8V6V - chains C and I of the 12 polymer chains in the assembly; structure by electron microscopy, 2.80 A resolution.

== Chain C ==
Molecule: Histone H2A type 1
From: Xenopus laevis
UniProtKB: P06897 (H2A1_XENLA); residues 1-129 here correspond to UniProt positions 2-130 (UniProt number = residue number + 1)
Amino-acid sequence (129 residues; row label = number of the first residue in the row):
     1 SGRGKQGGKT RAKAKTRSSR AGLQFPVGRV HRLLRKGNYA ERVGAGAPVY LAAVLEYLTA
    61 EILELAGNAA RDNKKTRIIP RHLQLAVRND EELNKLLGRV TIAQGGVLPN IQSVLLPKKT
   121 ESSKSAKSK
Unresolved in the structure: 1-10, 119-129
Construct notes: engineered mutation Arg-99 (Gly100 in P06897), Ser-123 (Ala124 in P06897)
Curated features (UniProtKB/Swiss-Prot):
  - modified residue: Ser-1 (N-acetylserine), Lys-5 (N6-(2-hydroxyisobutyryl)lysine), Lys-9 (N6-(2-hydroxyisobutyryl)lysine), Lys-36 (N6-(2-hydroxyisobutyryl)lysine), Lys-74 (N6-(2-hydroxyisobutyryl)lysine), Lys-75 (N6-(2-hydroxyisobutyryl)lysine), Lys-95 (N6-(2-hydroxyisobutyryl)lysine), Gln-104 (N5-methylglutamine), Lys-118 (N6-(2-hydroxyisobutyryl)lysine)
  - cross-link (Glycyl lysine isopeptide (Lys-Gly)): Lys-13 (interchain with G-Cter in ubiquitin), Lys-15 (interchain with G-Cter in ubiquitin), Lys-119 (interchain with G-Cter in ubiquitin)

== Chain I ==
Molecule: Widom 601 DNA (147-mer) with 60 base pairs flanking DNA (reverse strand)
Sequence (207 nucleotides; each row starts with the number of its first residue):
     1 AGAGTGGGAG CTCGGAACAC TATCCGACTG GCACCGGCAA GGTCGCTGTT CAATACATGC
    61 ACAGGATGTA TATATCTGAC ACGTGCCTGG AGACTAGGGA GTAATCCCCT TGGCGGTTAA
   121 AACGCGGGGG ACAGCGCGTA CGTGCGTTTA AGCGGTGCTA GAGCTGTCTA CGACCAATTG
   181 AGCGGCCTCG GCACCGGGAT TCTCCAG
Unresolved in the structure: 1-60

== How chain C and chain I interact ==
Contacting residue pairs (16):
  Arg-11(C) / DA177(I)  hydrogen bond to the base
  Arg-11(C) / DT178(I)  hydrogen bond to the sugar
  Arg-29(C) / DG182(I)  phosphate contact
  Arg-29(C) / DC183(I)  salt bridge to the phosphate
  Arg-42(C) / DG172(I)  hydrogen bond to the sugar
  Arg-42(C) / DA173(I)  phosphate contact
  Val-43(C) / DG172(I)  phosphate contact
  Val-43(C) / DA173(I)  hydrogen bond to the phosphate
  Gly-44(C) / DG172(I)  phosphate contact
  Ala-45(C) / DG172(I)  hydrogen bond to the phosphate
  Lys-75(C) / DC192(I)  phosphate contact
  Lys-75(C) / DA193(I)  salt bridge to the phosphate
  Thr-76(C) / DG191(I)  hydrogen bond to the phosphate
  Thr-76(C) / DC192(I)  hydrogen bond to the phosphate
  Arg-77(C) / DG191(I)  hydrogen bond to the sugar
  Arg-77(C) / DC192(I)  hydrogen bond to the phosphate
Also at the interface, not in a pair above, chain C (11 interface residues in all): Thr-16, His-31
Also at the interface, not in a pair above, chain I (10 interface residues in all): DA181

== In short ==
11 residues of chain C face 10 of chain I across their interface, with 9 hydrogen bonds and 2 salt bridges.
Polar pairs include Arg-11(C)/DA177(I), Arg-11(C)/DT178(I) and Arg-42(C)/DG172(I).
Chain C is Histone H2A type 1 (Xenopus laevis) and chain I is Widom 601 DNA (147-mer) with 60 base pairs
flanking DNA (reverse strand); the structure, Cryo-EM structure of doubly-bound SNF2h-nucleosome complex, was
determined by electron microscopy together with 8V4Y and 8V7L from the same study.
